PDB entry 4YL9 | X-ray diffraction, 2.35 A resolution | chains A and C of the 4 polymer chains in the assembly

# Chain A (and C)
Name: Heat shock protein Hsp20
Organism: Sulfolobus solfataricus (strain 98/2)
Notes: chain C of this document is another copy of the same molecule, construct and numbering; everything in this record applies to it too
Reference sequence: D0KNS6 (D0KNS6_SULS9); numbering as in UniProt (aligned over 1-124)
Chain sequence (124 residues; each row starts with the number of its first residue):
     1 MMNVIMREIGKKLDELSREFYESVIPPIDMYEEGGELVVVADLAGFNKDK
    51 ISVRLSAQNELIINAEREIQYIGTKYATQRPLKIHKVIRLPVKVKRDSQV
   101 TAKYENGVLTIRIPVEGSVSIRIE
Unresolved in the structure: 1 (chain C: 1-2)
Metal / ion sites: Ca2+: Glu22 (shared with 1 residue of chain B)
What the authors report for this chain:
  - mutagenesis - L16W, F20W: unchanged growth
  - mutagenesis - M2S (10-fold), L13W (20-fold): decreased growth
  - mutagenesis - L13S (10- fold): increased growth

# Interface between chain A and chain C
Contacting residue pairs (4):
  Met6(A) - Ile9(C)  hydrophobic
  Leu13(A) - Ile9(C)  hydrophobic
  Leu13(A) - Lys12(C)
  Leu16(A) - Leu16(C)  hydrophobic
Interface residues without a listed pair, chain A (5 interface residues in all): Ile9, Gly10
Interface residues without a listed pair, chain C (4 interface residues in all): Leu13

# In short
Chain A and chain C form an interface of 5 and 4 residues respectively. The paper reports that M2S and L13W of
chain A reduce growth; L13S of chain A increases growth; 5 substitutions were tested in all.
Both chains are Heat shock protein Hsp20 (Sulfolobus solfataricus (strain 98/2)). Entry 4YL9 (Crystal
Structure of wild-type of hsp14.1 from Sulfolobus solfatataricus P2) was determined by X-ray diffraction
together with 4YLB and 4YLC from the same study.
